Entry 5R46 (X-ray diffraction, 1.05 A resolution); this record covers chains B and C of the 5 polymer chains in the assembly.

# Chain B
Name: gamma-chymotrypsin
Organism: Bos taurus
Notes: EC 3.4.21.1
UniProtKB: P00766 (CTRA_BOVIN); residues 16-146 here = UniProt positions 16-146
Sequence (131 residues; row label = number of the first residue in the row):
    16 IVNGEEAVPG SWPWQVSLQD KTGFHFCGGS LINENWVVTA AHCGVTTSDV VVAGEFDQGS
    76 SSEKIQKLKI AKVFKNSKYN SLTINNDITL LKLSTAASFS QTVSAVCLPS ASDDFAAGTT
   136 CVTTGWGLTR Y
Swiss-Prot annotation at these positions:
  - active site (Charge relay system): H57, D102
Cystine bridges: C42-C58

# Chain C
Name: gamma-chymotrypsin
Organism: Bos taurus
Notes: EC 3.4.21.1
UniProtKB: P00766 (CTRA_BOVIN); numbering as in UniProt (aligned over 149-245)
Sequence (97 residues; numbered 149 to 245; the number before each row is that of its first residue):
   149 ANTPDRLQQA SLPLLSNTNC KKYWGTKIKD AMICAGASGV SSCMGDSGGP LVCKKNGAWT
   209 LVGIVSWGSS TCSTSTPGVY ARVTALVNWV QQTLAAN
Disordered / not traced: 149-150
Swiss-Prot annotation at these positions:
  - active site: S195 (Charge relay system)
Cystine bridges: C168-C182, C191-C220

# Chain B / chain C interface
Pairs across the interface - 148 pairs, chain B then chain C:
  I16(B) - Q156(C)
  I16(B) - A158(C)  hydrophobic
  I16(B) - S189(C)
  I16(B) - D194(C)  hydrogen bond (backbone-side chain)
  V17(B) - V188(C)
  V17(B) - S189(C)  hydrogen bond (backbone-backbone)
  V17(B) - C220(C)  hydrophobic
  V17(B) - T222(C)
  N18(B) - G187(C)  hydrogen bond (side chain-backbone)
  N18(B) - V188(C)
  N18(B) - T222(C)
  G19(B) - Q157(C)
  E20(B) - Q156(C)
  E20(B) - Q157(C)  hydrogen bond (backbone-backbone)
  E21(B) - R154(C)  salt bridge
  E21(B) - L155(C)
  E21(B) - Q156(C)
  A22(B) - L155(C)  hydrogen bond (backbone-backbone)
  A22(B) - Q157(C)
  W27(B) - Q157(C)  hydrogen bond
  W27(B) - W207(C)
  W29(B) - W207(C)  hydrophobic
  Q30(B) - L155(C)
  Q30(B) - P198(C)
  H40(B) - G193(C)  hydrogen bond (side chain-backbone)
  C42(B) - S195(C)  hydrogen bond (side chain-backbone)
  G43(B) - S195(C)  hydrogen bond (backbone-backbone)
  G43(B) - G196(C)
  G43(B) - G197(C)
  G44(B) - G196(C)
  G44(B) - G197(C)
  S45(B) - P198(C)
  I47(B) - V238(C)  hydrophobic
  I47(B) - L242(C)  hydrophobic
  N48(B) - L242(C)
  W51(B) - L242(C)  hydrophobic
  W51(B) - N245(C)
  V53(B) - G196(C)
  V53(B) - L209(C)  hydrophobic
  V53(B) - I212(C)  hydrophobic
  T54(B) - G196(C)
  T54(B) - I212(C)
  A55(B) - G196(C)
  A55(B) - I212(C)
  H57(B) - S195(C)  hydrogen bond
  H57(B) - S214(C)
  C58(B) - S195(C)
  F71(B) - D153(C)
  F71(B) - R154(C)
  F71(B) - L155(C)  hydrogen bond (backbone-backbone)
  D72(B) - D153(C)
  D72(B) - R154(C)
  Q73(B) - D153(C)  hydrogen bond (backbone-backbone)
  G74(B) - D153(C)
  F89(B) - W237(C)
  F89(B) - T241(C)
  F89(B) - N245(C)
  N91(B) - L234(C)
  N91(B) - W237(C)
  T98(B) - M180(C)
  I99(B) - M180(C)
  I99(B) - S214(C)
  I99(B) - W215(C)
  N100(B) - K177(C)
  N100(B) - A179(C)
  N100(B) - M180(C)
  N101(B) - A179(C)
  N101(B) - L234(C)
  D102(B) - S214(C)  hydrogen bond
  D102(B) - A229(C)
  I103(B) - I212(C)  hydrophobic
  I103(B) - L234(C)  hydrophobic
  I103(B) - W237(C)  hydrophobic
  I103(B) - V238(C)  hydrophobic
  L105(B) - W237(C)  hydrophobic
  L105(B) - T241(C)
  L105(B) - L242(C)  hydrophobic
  K107(B) - N245(C)  hydrogen bond (side chain-backbone)
  V121(B) - V200(C)  hydrophobic
  V121(B) - W207(C)
  V121(B) - L209(C)
  C122(B) - W207(C)  hydrogen bond (backbone-backbone)
  C122(B) - T208(C)
  C122(B) - L209(C)  hydrogen bond (backbone-backbone)
  L123(B) - T208(C)
  L123(B) - V238(C)  hydrophobic
  P124(B) - T208(C)
  P124(B) - L209(C)
  P124(B) - V231(C)
  P124(B) - T232(C)
  P124(B) - V235(C)
  S125(B) - T232(C)
  A126(B) - T232(C)
  A126(B) - V235(C)
  A126(B) - N236(C)
  D128(B) - K203(C)  salt bridge
  D128(B) - T232(C)
  F130(B) - L162(C)  hydrophobic
  F130(B) - V210(C)  hydrophobic
  A131(B) - L162(C)
  A132(B) - L162(C)
  A132(B) - L163(C)
  A132(B) - S164(C)
  G133(B) - L162(C)  hydrogen bond (backbone-backbone)
  T134(B) - L160(C)
  T134(B) - P161(C)
  T134(B) - L162(C)  hydrogen bond (backbone-backbone)
  T135(B) - S159(C)
  T135(B) - L160(C)
  C136(B) - S159(C)
  C136(B) - L160(C)  hydrogen bond (backbone-backbone)
  C136(B) - L162(C)  hydrophobic
  C136(B) - V200(C)
  C136(B) - C201(C)  disulfide
  V137(B) - A158(C)
  V137(B) - P198(C)
  V137(B) - L199(C)
  V137(B) - V200(C)  hydrogen bond (backbone-backbone)
  V137(B) - W207(C)  hydrophobic
  T138(B) - Q157(C)
  T138(B) - A158(C)  hydrogen bond (backbone-backbone)
  T138(B) - L160(C)
  T138(B) - S190(C)
  T138(B) - P198(C)  hydrogen bond (side chain-backbone)
  T138(B) - V213(C)
  T139(B) - Q156(C)
  T139(B) - Q157(C)
  T139(B) - P198(C)
  G140(B) - L155(C)
  G140(B) - Q156(C)  hydrogen bond (backbone-backbone)
  G140(B) - D194(C)
  W141(B) - T151(C)
  W141(B) - P152(C)
  W141(B) - D153(C)  hydrogen bond (side chain-backbone)
  W141(B) - R154(C)
  W141(B) - L155(C)
  W141(B) - D194(C)
  G142(B) - P152(C)
  G142(B) - M192(C)
  G142(B) - G193(C)
  G142(B) - D194(C)  hydrogen bond (backbone-side chain)
  L143(B) - T151(C)
  L143(B) - C191(C)
  L143(B) - M192(C)  hydrogen bond (backbone-backbone)
  T144(B) - P152(C)
  Y146(B) - M192(C)  hydrophobic
  Y146(B) - S218(C)
  Y146(B) - T219(C)
Other interface residues (no listed pair), chain B (64 interface residues in all): V23, F41, K90, T104
Other interface residues (no listed pair), chain C (58 interface residues in all): A206, Y228
Inter-chain disulfides: C136(B)-C201(C)

# In short
64 residues of chain B and 58 residues of chain C are in contact, with 1 disulfide bond, 26 hydrogen bonds and
2 salt bridges. Polar contacts include E21(B)-R154(C), D128(B)-K203(C) and I16(B)-D194(C).
Here chain B is gamma-chymotrypsin and chain C is gamma-chymotrypsin, both from Bos taurus. Entry 5R46
(Crystal Structure of deuterated gamma-Chymotrypsin at pH 5.6, room temperature) was determined by X-ray
diffraction.
